8JAW - chains K and L of the 12 polymer chains in the assembly; structure by electron microscopy, 2.51 A resolution.

== Chain K ==
Molecule: Methylcrotonoyl-CoA carboxylase subunit alpha, mitochondrial
Source organism: Homo sapiens
Notes: EC 6.4.1.4
UniProt: Q96RQ3 (MCCA_HUMAN); residue numbers follow UniProt; this construct covers 1-725
Amino-acid sequence (725 residues; numbered 1 to 725; the number before each row is that of its first residue):
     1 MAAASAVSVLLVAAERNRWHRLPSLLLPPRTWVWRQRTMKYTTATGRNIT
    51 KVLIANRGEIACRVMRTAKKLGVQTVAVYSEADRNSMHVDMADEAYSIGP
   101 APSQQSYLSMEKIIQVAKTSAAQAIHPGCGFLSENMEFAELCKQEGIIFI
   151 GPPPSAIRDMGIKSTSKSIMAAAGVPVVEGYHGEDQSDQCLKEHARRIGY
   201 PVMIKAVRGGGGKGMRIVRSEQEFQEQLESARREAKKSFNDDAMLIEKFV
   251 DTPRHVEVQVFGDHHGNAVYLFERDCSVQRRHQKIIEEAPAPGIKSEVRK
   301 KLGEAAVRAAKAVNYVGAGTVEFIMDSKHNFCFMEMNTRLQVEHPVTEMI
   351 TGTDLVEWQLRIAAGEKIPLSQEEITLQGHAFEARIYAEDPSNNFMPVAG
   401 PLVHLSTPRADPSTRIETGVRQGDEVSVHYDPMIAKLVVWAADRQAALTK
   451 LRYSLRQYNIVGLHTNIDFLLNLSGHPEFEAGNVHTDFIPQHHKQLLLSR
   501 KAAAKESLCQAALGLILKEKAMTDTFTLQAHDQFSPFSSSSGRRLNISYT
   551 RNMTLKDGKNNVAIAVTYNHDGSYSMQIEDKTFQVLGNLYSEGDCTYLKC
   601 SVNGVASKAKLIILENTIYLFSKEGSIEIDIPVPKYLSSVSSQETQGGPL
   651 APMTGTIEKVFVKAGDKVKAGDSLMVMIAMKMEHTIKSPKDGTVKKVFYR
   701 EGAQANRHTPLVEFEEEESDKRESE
Disordered / not traced: 1-45, 205-215, 234-243, 718-725

== Chain L ==
Molecule: Methylcrotonoyl-CoA carboxylase beta chain, mitochondrial
Source organism: Homo sapiens
Notes: EC 6.4.1.4
UniProt: Q9HCC0 (MCCB_HUMAN); residue numbers follow UniProt; this construct covers 1-563
Amino-acid sequence (563 residues; numbered 1 to 563; the number before each row is that of its first residue):
     1 MWAVLRLALRPCARASPAGPRAYHGDSVASLGTQPDLGSALYQENYKQMK
    51 ALVNQLHERVEHIKLGGGEKARALHISRGKLLPRERIDNLIDPGSPFLEL
   101 SQFAGYQLYDNEEVPGGGIITGIGRVSGVECMIIANDATVKGGAYYPVTV
   151 KKQLRAQEIAMQNRLPCIYLVDSGGAYLPRQADVFPDRDHFGRTFYNQAI
   201 MSSKNIAQIAVVMGSCTAGGAYVPAMADENIIVRKQGTIFLAGPPLVKAA
   251 TGEEVSAEDLGGADLHCRKSGVSDHWALDDHHALHLTRKVVRNLNYQKKL
   301 DVTIEPSEEPLFPADELYGIVGANLKRSFDVREVIARIVDGSRFTEFKAF
   351 YGDTLVTGFARIFGYPVGIVGNNGVLFSESAKKGTHFVQLCCQRNIPLLF
   401 LQNITGFMVGREYEAEGIAKDGAKMVAAVACAQVPKITLIIGGSYGAGNY
   451 GMCGRAYSPRFLYIWPNARISVMGGEQAANVLATITKDQRAREGKQFSSA
   501 DEAALKEPIIKKFEEEGNPYYSSARVWDDGIIDPADTRLVLGLSFSAALN
   551 APIEKTDFGIFRM
Disordered / not traced: 1-22
Residues lining bound ligands:
  - BTI (5-(hexahydro-2-oxo-1H-thieno[3,4-d]imidazol-6-yl)pentanal), molecule 1: L246, A249, A250
  - BTI, molecule 2: T405, G406, F407, V409, Q477, N480
UniProt features mapped onto this chain:
  - region: R343 to N372 (Acyl-CoA binding)
  - modified residue: K70 (N6-acetyllysine), K141 (N6-succinyllysine), K495 (N6-acetyllysine), K511 (N6-acetyllysine)
  - natural variant: S39 (S39F: In MCC2D), G68 (G68V: In MCC2D; uncertain significance), E99 (E99Q: In MCC2D), S101 (S101F: In MCC2D), G105 (G105R: In MCC2D; uncertain significance), G118 (deletion: In MCC2D), C131 (C131F: In MCC2D), T139 (T139I: In MCC2D), Y146 (Y146N: In MCC2D), K152 (K152T: In MCC2D), R155 (R155Q: In MCC2D; R155W: In MCC2D), N163 (N163D: In MCC2D; uncertain significance), 42 further natural variant entries in UniProt
What the authors report for this chain:
  - binding site for BTI: L246, A249, A250, T405, F407, V409, E476
  - catalytic residues: F407, A447 (proposed by the authors, not directly observed)

== Interface between chain K and chain L ==
Contacting residue pairs (14):
  M522(K) with Y23(L), hydrophobic
  F526(K) with Y23(L); H24(L)
  L637(K) with V28(L); A29(L)
  M680(K) with M408(L), hydrophobic; V409(L)
  K681(K) with K326(L); N480(L)
  M682(K) with K326(L); T405(L)
  E683(K) with K326(L); S328(L)
  R707(K) with D353(L), salt bridge
Interface residues without a listed pair, chain K (14 interface residues in all): E519, T523, T645, Q646, M653, H684
Interface residues without a listed pair, chain L (18 interface residues in all): G25, S27, L325, F350, T354, F377, E476

== Summary ==
Chain K and chain L form an interface of 14 and 18 residues respectively, with 1 salt bridge. Its one
salt-bridged contact is R707(K)-D353(L). Ligands of chain L: compound BTI. From the paper: catalytic residues
F407(L) and A447(L); a binding site for BTI at L246(L), A249(L) and A250(L) among others.
Chain K is Methylcrotonoyl-CoA carboxylase subunit alpha, mitochondrial and chain L is Methylcrotonoyl-CoA
carboxylase beta chain, mitochondrial, both from Homo sapiens; the structure, Human MCC in MCCD state, was
determined by electron microscopy (same publication as 7YBU, 8J4Z, 8J78, 8J7D, 8JAK, 8JXL and 3 further
entries).
